PDB entry 7UAF | electron microscopy, 2.40 A resolution | chains B and A of the 4 polymer chains in the assembly

Chain B (and A):
Protein: Meprin A subunit alpha
Organism: Homo sapiens
Notes: EC 3.4.24.18; chain A of this document is another copy of the same molecule, construct and numbering; everything in this record applies to it too
UniProtKB: Q16819 (MEP1A_HUMAN); numbering as in UniProt (aligned over 22-600)
Amino-acid sequence (587 residues; numbered 14 to 600; the number before each row is that of its first residue):
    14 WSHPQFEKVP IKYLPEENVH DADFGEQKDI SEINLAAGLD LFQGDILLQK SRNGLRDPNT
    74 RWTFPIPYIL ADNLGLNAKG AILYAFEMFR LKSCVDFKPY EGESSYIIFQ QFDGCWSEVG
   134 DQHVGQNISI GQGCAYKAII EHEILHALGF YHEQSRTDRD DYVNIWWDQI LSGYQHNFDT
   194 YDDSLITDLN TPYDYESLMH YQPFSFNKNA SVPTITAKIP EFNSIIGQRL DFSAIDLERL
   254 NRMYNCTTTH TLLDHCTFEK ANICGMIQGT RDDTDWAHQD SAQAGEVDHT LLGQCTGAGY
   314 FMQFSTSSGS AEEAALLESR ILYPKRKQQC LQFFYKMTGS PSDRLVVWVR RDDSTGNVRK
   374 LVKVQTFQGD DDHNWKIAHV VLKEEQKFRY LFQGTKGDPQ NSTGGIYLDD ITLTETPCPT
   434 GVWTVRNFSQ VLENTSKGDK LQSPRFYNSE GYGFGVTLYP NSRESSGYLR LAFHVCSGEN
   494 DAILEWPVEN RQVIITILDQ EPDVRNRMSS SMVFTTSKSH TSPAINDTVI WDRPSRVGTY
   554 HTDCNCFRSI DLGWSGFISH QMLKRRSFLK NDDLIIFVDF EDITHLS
Unresolved in the structure: 14-65
Cystine bridges: C107-C259, C128-C147, C269-C277, C343-C431, C557-C559
Covalent attachments: N-acetylglucosamine (NAG) linked to N140, N222, N258, N440; glycan linked to N414
Construct notes: expression tag (14-21)
Metal / ion sites: Zn2+: H155, H159, H165 (together with 10d); Ca2+ site 1: T270, E272, D301, T303, Y313, D422; Ca2+ site 2: G282, D285, T287, D288
Small-molecule neighbours: 10d (M6X; N~3~,N~3~-bis[(2H-1,3-benzodioxol-5-yl)methyl]-N-hydroxy-beta-alaninamide): C128, Q145, G146, C147, A151, I152, H155, E156, H159, H165, N190, S210, L211, H213, Y214, F219, G240, Q241, R242
From the paper describing this entry:
  - self-association interface (contacts with another copy of this molecule); pairs are residue here / residue on that copy: C308-C308 (disulfide), R372
  - catalytic residues: E156
  - mutagenesis - C308A: unchanged catalytic activity on large substrates

How chain B and chain A interact:
Inter-chain disulfides: C308(B)-C308(A)
Residue-residue contacts - 49 pairs, chain B then chain A:
  D174(B) with I280(A); R402(A), salt bridge
  Y175(B) with G278(A), hydrogen bond (side chain-backbone); I280(A), hydrophobic
  D196(B) with Y336(A); K400(A), salt bridge
  D201(B) with R333(A), salt bridge
  N203(B) with L266(A), hydrogen bond (side chain-backbone); R333(A), hydrogen bond
  T204(B) with R333(A)
  P205(B) with C277(A); G278(A); R333(A)
  Y206(B) with N275(A), hydrogen bond (backbone-side chain)
  Y208(B) with N275(A)
  F235(B) with A274(A); N275(A)
  N254(B) with T260(A)
  R255(B) with T260(A); T261(A)
  N258(B) with N258(A)
  C259(B) with T260(A)
  T260(B) with N254(A); R255(A); C259(A)
  T261(B) with R255(A)
  L266(B) with N203(A), hydrogen bond (backbone-side chain)
  K273(B) with E209(A), salt bridge
  A274(B) with F235(A)
  N275(B) with Y206(A)
  C277(B) with P205(A)
  G278(B) with Y175(A), hydrogen bond (backbone-side chain); P205(A)
  I280(B) with D174(A); Y175(A), hydrophobic
  Q307(B) with C308(A); T309(A), hydrogen bond (backbone-backbone)
  C308(B) with Q307(A); C308(A), disulfide
  T309(B) with Q307(A), hydrogen bond (backbone-side chain)
  A311(B) with Q307(A)
  R333(B) with Y175(A); D201(A), salt bridge; N203(A), hydrogen bond; T204(A); P205(A)
  Y336(B) with D196(A)
  K400(B) with D196(A), salt bridge
  R402(B) with D174(A), salt bridge
Interface residues without a listed pair, chain B (35 interface residues in all): E209, L265, I334, L335
Interface residues without a listed pair, chain A (36 interface residues in all): Y208, I248, L265, K273, A311, I334, L335

Overview:
35 residues of chain B face 36 of chain A across their interface, with 1 disulfide bond, 9 hydrogen bonds and
7 salt bridges. Among the polar pairs are D174(B)-R402(A), D196(B)-K400(A) and D201(B)-R333(A). Ligands of
chain B: 10d. From the paper: the catalytic residue E156(B); C308A of chain B leaves catalytic activity on
large substrates unchanged.
Chain B and chain A are both Meprin A subunit alpha (Homo sapiens); the structure, Human meprin alpha
inhibitory complex with compound 10d
(N~3~,N~3~-bis[(2H-1,3-benzodioxol-5-yl)methyl]-N-hydroxy-beta-alaninamide), was determined by electron
microscopy together with 7UAB, 7UAC, 7UAE and 7UAI from the same study.
